Entry 7QN6 (electron microscopy, 2.90 A resolution); this record covers chains A and E of the 8 polymer chains in the assembly.

[Chain A]
Molecule: Gamma-aminobutyric acid receptor subunit beta-3
Source organism: Homo sapiens
UniProt: P28472 (GBRB3_HUMAN); residues -24 to 448 here correspond to UniProt positions 1-473 (UniProt number = residue number + 25)
Amino-acid sequence (473 residues; row label = number of the first residue in the row; numbers below 1 keep their minus sign (Met-24 is residue -24)):
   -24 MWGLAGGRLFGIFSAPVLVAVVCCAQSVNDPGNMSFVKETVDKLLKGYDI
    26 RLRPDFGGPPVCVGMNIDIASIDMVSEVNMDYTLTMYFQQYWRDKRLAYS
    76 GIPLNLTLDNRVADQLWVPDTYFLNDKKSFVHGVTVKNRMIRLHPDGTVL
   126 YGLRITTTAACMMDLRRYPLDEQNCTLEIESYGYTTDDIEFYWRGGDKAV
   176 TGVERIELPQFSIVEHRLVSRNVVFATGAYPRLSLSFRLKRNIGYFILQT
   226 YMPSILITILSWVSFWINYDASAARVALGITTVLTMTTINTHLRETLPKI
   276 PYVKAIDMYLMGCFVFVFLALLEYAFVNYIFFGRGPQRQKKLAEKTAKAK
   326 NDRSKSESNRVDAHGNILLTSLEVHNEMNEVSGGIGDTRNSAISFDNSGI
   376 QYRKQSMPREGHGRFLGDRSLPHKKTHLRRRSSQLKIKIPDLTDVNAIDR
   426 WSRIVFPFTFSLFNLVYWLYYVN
Disordered / not traced: -24 to 6, 308-421, 448
Disulfides: Cys136-Cys150
Covalent attachments: N-acetylglucosamine (NAG) linked to Asn80; glycan linked to Asn149
UniProt features mapped onto this chain:
  - binding site (benzamidine): Asp95 to Tyr97, Glu155 to Tyr157, Phe200
  - binding site (4-aminobutanoate): Tyr97, Glu155, Tyr157, Thr202
  - binding site (histamine): Tyr97, Ser156, Tyr157, Thr202
  - glycosylation (N-linked (GlcNAc...) asparagine): Asn8, Asn80, Asn149

[Chain E]
Molecule: Gamma-aminobutyric acid receptor subunit delta
Source organism: Homo sapiens
UniProt: O14764 (GBRD_HUMAN); residues 1-452 here = UniProt positions 1-452
Amino-acid sequence (472 residues; each row starts with the number of its first residue):
     1 MDAPARLLAPLLLLCAQQLRGTRAMNDIGDYVGSNLEISWLPNLDGLIAG
    51 YARNFRPGIGGPPVNVALALEVASIDHISEANMEYTMTVFLHQSWRDSRL
   101 SYNHTNETLGLDSRFVDKLWLPDTFIVNAKSAWFHDVTVENKLIRLQPDG
   151 VILYSIRITSTVACDMDLAKYPMDEQECMLDLESYGYSSEDIVYYWSESQ
   201 EHIHGLDKLQLAQFTITSYRFTTELMNFKSAGQFPRLSLHFHLRRNRGVY
   251 IIQSYMPSVLLVAMSWVSFWISQAAVPARVSLGITTVLTMTTLMVSARSS
   301 LPRASAIKALDVYFWICYVFVFAALVEYAFAHFNADYRKKQKAKVKVSRP
   351 RAEMDVRNAIVLFSLSAAGVTQELAISRRQRRVPGNLMGSYRSVGVETGE
   401 TKKEGAARSGGQGGIRARLRPIDADTIDIYARAVFPAAFAAVNVIYWAAY
   451 AMGGSGGSGGSGKTETSQVAPA
Disordered / not traced: 1-40, 337-423, 452-472
Differences from the reference sequence: expression tag (453-472)
Disulfides: Cys164-Cys178
Covalent attachments: N-acetylglucosamine (NAG) linked to Asn103
UniProt features mapped onto this chain:
  - modified residue: Ser390 (Phosphoserine)
  - glycosylation (N-linked (GlcNAc...) asparagine): Asn103, Asn106
  - natural variant: Glu177 (E177A: In GEFSP5), Arg220 (R220C: In GEFSP5; uncertain significance; R220H: Reduced receptor current amplitudes), Val370 (V370I: Found in a patient with childhood onset epileptic encephalopathy; uncertain significance)
From the paper describing this entry:
  - specificity-determining residues: Glu71, His92 (proposed by the authors, not directly observed)

[How chain A and chain E interact]
Contacting residue pairs (80):
  Asp24(A) - Leu41(E)
  Ile25(A) - Asp112(E)
  Ile25(A) - Arg114(E)
  Arg26(A) - Leu44(E)
  Arg26(A) - Asp45(E)  salt bridge
  Arg26(A) - Ile48(E)
  Arg26(A) - Leu111(E)
  Arg26(A) - Asp112(E)
  Arg26(A) - Phe115(E)
  Phe31(A) - Gly110(E)
  Asn54(A) - His77(E)
  Ala88(A) - Arg114(E)
  Asp89(A) - Arg114(E)  hydrogen bond (backbone-side chain)
  Pro94(A) - Thr138(E)
  Asp95(A) - Val139(E)
  Thr96(A) - Val137(E)
  Thr96(A) - Thr138(E)  hydrogen bond (backbone-backbone)
  Tyr97(A) - Phe90(E)
  Tyr97(A) - Val137(E)
  Tyr97(A) - Asn141(E)
  Tyr97(A) - Arg157(E)
  Phe98(A) - Val137(E)  hydrophobic
  Phe98(A) - Arg157(E)  hydrogen bond (backbone-side chain)
  Leu99(A) - Arg157(E)
  Asp101(A) - Arg157(E)  salt bridge
  Lys102(A) - His77(E)
  Lys102(A) - Trp133(E)
  Lys102(A) - His135(E)
  Lys103(A) - Trp133(E)
  Ser104(A) - Val137(E)
  Phe105(A) - Val137(E)
  Leu128(A) - Thr138(E)
  Ile130(A) - Val137(E)  hydrophobic
  Ile130(A) - Thr138(E)
  Tyr157(A) - Phe90(E)
  Tyr157(A) - Asn141(E)
  Tyr157(A) - Lys142(E)
  Tyr157(A) - Leu143(E)
  Tyr157(A) - Ser155(E)
  Tyr157(A) - Ile156(E)  hydrogen bond (side chain-backbone)
  Tyr157(A) - Arg157(E)  hydrogen bond (side chain-backbone)
  Gly158(A) - Leu143(E)
  Gly158(A) - Arg145(E)  hydrogen bond (backbone-side chain)
  Tyr159(A) - Asp112(E)
  Ala201(A) - Ile203(E)  hydrophobic
  Tyr205(A) - Arg145(E)
  Ser247(A) - Ala275(E)
  Ser247(A) - Ala278(E)
  Val251(A) - Ile271(E)  hydrophobic
  Val251(A) - Ala278(E)
  Ile255(A) - Leu282(E)  hydrophobic
  Ile255(A) - Thr285(E)
  Val258(A) - Met264(E)  hydrophobic
  Leu259(A) - Leu261(E)  hydrophobic
  Leu259(A) - Met264(E)  hydrophobic
  Leu259(A) - Thr289(E)
  Thr266(A) - Gln253(E)
  Arg269(A) - Val249(E)
  Arg269(A) - Gln253(E)
  Lys274(A) - Ala212(E)
  Lys274(A) - Gln213(E)
  Lys274(A) - Tyr250(E)
  Ile275(A) - Val249(E)
  Pro276(A) - Ala212(E)
  Pro276(A) - Asn246(E)
  Pro276(A) - Gly248(E)
  Pro276(A) - Val249(E)  hydrogen bond (backbone-backbone)
  Tyr277(A) - Val249(E)
  Val278(A) - Val249(E)  hydrophobic
  Met286(A) - Val249(E)  hydrophobic
  Phe289(A) - Leu260(E)  hydrophobic
  Phe293(A) - Ala263(E)  hydrophobic
  Leu297(A) - Val267(E)  hydrophobic
  Ala300(A) - Val267(E)  hydrophobic
  Asn303(A) - Trp270(E)
  Asn303(A) - Ile271(E)
  Asn303(A) - Ser272(E)  hydrogen bond (side chain-backbone)
  Tyr304(A) - Trp270(E)
  Tyr304(A) - Arg432(E)
  Phe307(A) - Ser272(E)
Other interface residues (no listed pair), chain A (55 interface residues in all): Gly22, Leu27, Met55, Phe63, Gln65, Leu91, Val93, Thr202, Ala248, Leu296
Other interface residues (no listed pair), chain E (55 interface residues in all): Asp76, Glu80, His92, Leu109, Asp136, Leu153, Tyr171, Ile252, Pro277, Ser281

[Overview]
Chain A and chain E each contribute 55 residues to their interface; the contacts include 8 hydrogen bonds and
2 salt bridges. Polar contacts include Arg26(A)-Asp45(E), Asp101(A)-Arg157(E) and Asp89(A)-Arg114(E).
N-acetylglucosamine is covalently linked to Asn80(A). N-acetylglucosamine is covalently linked to Asn103(E).
The paper reports specificity determinants Glu71(E) and His92(E).
Chain A is Gamma-aminobutyric acid receptor subunit beta-3 and chain E is Gamma-aminobutyric acid receptor
subunit delta, both from Homo sapiens; the structure, Cryo-EM structure of human full-length beta3delta
GABA(A)R in complex with nanobody Nb25, was determined by electron microscopy (same publication as 7QN5, 7QN7,
7QN8, 7QN9, 7QNA, 7QNB and 3 further entries).
